Entry 5T08 (X-ray diffraction, 2.19 A resolution); this record covers chains D and F of the 6 polymer chains in the assembly.

Chain D (and F):
Protein: Hemagglutinin HA2 chain
Organism: H6N1 subtype
Notes: chain F of this document is another copy of the same molecule, construct and numbering; everything in this record applies to it too
UniProtKB: A0A0J9X267 (A0A0J9X267_9INFA); residues 1-180 here = UniProt positions 1-180
Sequence (180 residues; row label = number of the first residue in the row):
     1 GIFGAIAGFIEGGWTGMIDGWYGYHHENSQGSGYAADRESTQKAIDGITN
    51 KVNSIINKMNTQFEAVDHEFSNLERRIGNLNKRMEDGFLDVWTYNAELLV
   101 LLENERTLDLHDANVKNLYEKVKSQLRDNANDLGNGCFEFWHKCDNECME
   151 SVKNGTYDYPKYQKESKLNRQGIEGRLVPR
Disordered / not traced: 174-180 (chain F: 173-180)
Disulfides: Cys-144/Cys-148

Chain D / chain F interface:
Contacting residue pairs (45; chain D residue first):
  Phe-3(D) with Ile-2(F), hydrophobic; Phe-3(F), hydrophobic
  Ser-54(D) with Leu-101(F)
  Lys-58(D) with Tyr-94(F); Glu-97(F), salt bridge; Leu-101(F)
  Met-59(D) with Tyr-94(F)
  Thr-61(D) with Asp-90(F)
  Phe-63(D) with Arg-83(F)
  Glu-64(D) with Arg-83(F), hydrogen bond (backbone-side chain)
  Val-66(D) with Asn-79(F); Arg-83(F)
  His-68(D) with Arg-76(F); Asn-79(F)
  Glu-69(D) with Arg-76(F), hydrogen bond (backbone-side chain)
  Phe-70(D) with Arg-76(F)
  Glu-74(D) with Arg-76(F), salt bridge
  Leu-80(D) with Leu-80(F), hydrophobic
  Asn-81(D) with Leu-80(F); Arg-83(F), hydrogen bond
  Met-84(D) with Leu-80(F), hydrophobic; Met-84(F), hydrophobic
  Glu-85(D) with Arg-83(F), salt bridge
  Phe-88(D) with Met-84(F); Gly-87(F); Phe-88(F)
  Val-91(D) with Val-91(F), hydrophobic
  Trp-92(D) with Asp-90(F); Val-91(F); Tyr-94(F), hydrophobic
  Asn-95(D) with Tyr-94(F)
  Leu-99(D) with Tyr-94(F); Leu-98(F), hydrophobic
  Glu-103(D) with Leu-102(F)
  Arg-106(D) with Leu-102(F); Glu-105(F), salt bridge; Arg-106(F)
  Ala-113(D) with Ile-2(F)
  Asn-117(D) with Ile-2(F), hydrogen bond (side chain-backbone); Phe-3(F); Gly-4(F)
  Glu-120(D) with Lys-116(F), salt bridge
  Arg-127(D) with Asn-131(F), hydrogen bond; Asp-132(F), hydrogen bond (side chain-backbone); Leu-133(F)
Interface residues without a listed pair, chain D (31 interface residues in all): Gln-62, Ala-65, Ile-77, Leu-102
Interface residues without a listed pair, chain F (26 interface residues in all): Gly-1, Ile-77, Asn-95

In short:
The interface between chain D and chain F involves 31 residues on one side and 26 on the other, with 6
hydrogen bonds and 5 salt bridges. Among the polar pairs are Lys-58(D)/Glu-97(F), Glu-74(D)/Arg-76(F) and
Glu-85(D)/Arg-83(F).
Both chains are Hemagglutinin HA2 chain (H6N1 subtype). Entry 5T08 (Crystal structure of H6 hemagglutinin
G225D mutant from Taiwan (2013) H6N1 influenza virus) was determined by X-ray diffraction together with 5T0B,
5T0D and 5T0E from the same study.
